Entry 4KTQ (X-ray diffraction, 2.50 A resolution); this record covers chains B and A of the 3 polymer chains in the assembly.

== Chain B ==
Molecule: 12-nt DNA strand
Sequence (12 nucleotides; each row starts with the number of its first residue):
   101 GACCACGGCG CC
Modified residues: DOC (2',3'-dideoxycytidine-5'-monophosphate) at position 112

== Chain A ==
Molecule: Protein (large fragment of DNA polymerase I)
From: Thermus aquaticus
Notes: EC 2.7.7.7
Reference sequence: P19821 (DPO1_THEAQ); residue numbers follow UniProt; this construct covers 294-832
Sequence (539 residues; numbered 294 to 832; the number before each row is that of its first residue):
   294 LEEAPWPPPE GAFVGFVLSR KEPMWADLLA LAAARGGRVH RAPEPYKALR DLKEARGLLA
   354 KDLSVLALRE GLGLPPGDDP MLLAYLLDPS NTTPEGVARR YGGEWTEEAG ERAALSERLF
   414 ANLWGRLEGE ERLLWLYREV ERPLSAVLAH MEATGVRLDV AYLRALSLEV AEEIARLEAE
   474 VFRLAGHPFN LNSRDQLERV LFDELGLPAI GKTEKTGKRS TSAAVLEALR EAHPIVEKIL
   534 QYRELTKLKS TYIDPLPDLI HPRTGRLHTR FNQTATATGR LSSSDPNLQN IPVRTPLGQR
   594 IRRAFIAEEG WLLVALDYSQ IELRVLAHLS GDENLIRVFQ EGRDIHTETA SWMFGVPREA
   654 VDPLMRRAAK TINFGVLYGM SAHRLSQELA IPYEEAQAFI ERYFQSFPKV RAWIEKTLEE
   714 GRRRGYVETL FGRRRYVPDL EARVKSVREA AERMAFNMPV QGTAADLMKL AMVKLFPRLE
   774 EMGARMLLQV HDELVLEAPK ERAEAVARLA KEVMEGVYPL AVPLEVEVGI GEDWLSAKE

== Chain B / chain A interface ==
Residue-residue contacts - 33 pairs, chain B then chain A:
  DC106(B) with Lys508(A), salt bridge to the phosphate; Thr509(A), phosphate contact
  DG107(B) with Arg487(A), hydrogen bond to the phosphate; Thr506(A), hydrogen bond to the phosphate; Glu507(A), phosphate contact; Lys508(A), hydrogen bond to the phosphate; Thr509(A), hydrogen bond to the phosphate; Gly510(A), phosphate contact
  DG108(B) with Arg487(A), salt bridge to the phosphate; Thr506(A), phosphate contact; Ser513(A), hydrogen bond to the phosphate; Thr514(A), hydrogen bond to the phosphate; Ser515(A), phosphate contact; Arg536(A), phosphate contact; Lys540(A), base contact
  DC109(B) with Ser515(A), phosphate contact; Ala516(A), hydrogen bond to the phosphate; Arg536(A), salt bridge to the phosphate; Lys540(A), hydrogen bond to the base
  DG110(B) with Lys540(A), sugar contact; Leu541(A), sugar contact; Tyr545(A), hydrogen bond to the sugar; Asn583(A), sugar contact; Pro585(A), phosphate contact
  DC111(B) with Gln582(A), sugar contact; Asn583(A), sugar contact; Ile584(A), sugar contact; Pro585(A), phosphate contact; Val586(A), hydrogen bond to the phosphate; Arg587(A), salt bridge to the phosphate
  DOC_112(B) with Arg573(A), hydrogen bond to the base; Val783(A), sugar contact; His784(A), hydrogen bond to the sugar
Also at the interface, not in a pair above, chain A (25 interface residues in all): Asp785, Glu786

== Overview ==
The interface between chain B and chain A involves 7 residues on one side and 25 on the other; the contacts
include 12 hydrogen bonds and 4 salt bridges. Polar contacts include DC109(B)-Lys540(A), DOC_112(B)-Arg573(A)
and DG110(B)-Tyr545(A).
Chain B is a 12-nt DNA strand and chain A is Protein (large fragment of DNA polymerase I) (Thermus aquaticus);
the structure, Binary complex of the large fragment of DNA polymerase I from T. aquaticus bound to a ..., was
determined by X-ray diffraction, deposited together with 2KTQ and 3KTQ.
